4L5M - chain A; structure by X-ray diffraction, 1.80 A resolution.

Chain A:
Name: Cytohesin-2
Organism: Homo sapiens
Notes: fragment: Sec7 domain
UniProtKB: Q99418 (CYH2_HUMAN); numbering as in UniProt (aligned over 56-251)
Sequence (217 residues; numbered 35 to 251; the number before each row is that of its first residue):
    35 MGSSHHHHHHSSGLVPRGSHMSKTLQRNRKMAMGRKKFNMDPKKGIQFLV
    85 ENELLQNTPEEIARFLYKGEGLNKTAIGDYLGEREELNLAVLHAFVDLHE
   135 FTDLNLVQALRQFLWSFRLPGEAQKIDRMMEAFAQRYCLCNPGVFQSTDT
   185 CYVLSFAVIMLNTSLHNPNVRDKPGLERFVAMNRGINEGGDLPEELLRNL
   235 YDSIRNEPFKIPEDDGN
Not modelled in the structure: 35-53, 250-251
Sequence notes: expression tag (35-55)
Residues lining bound ligands: HRC (N-(4-hydroxy-2,6-dimethylphenyl)benzenesulfonamide): Leu148, Arg152, Leu153, Pro154, Ile160, Met164, Phe190, Ile193, Thr197, Ile245

In short:
Chain A binds compound HRC.
Chain A is Cytohesin-2 (Homo sapiens); the structure, Complexe of ARNO Sec7 domain with the protein-protein
interaction inhibitor N-(4-hydroxy-2,6-dimethylphenyl)benzenesulfonamide at pH6.5, was determined by X-ray
diffraction, deposited together with 4JMI, 4JMO, 4JWL and 4JXH.
